Entry 8G7N (electron microscopy, 2.70 A resolution); this record covers chains A and G of the 28 polymer chains in the assembly.

[Chain A (and G)]
Protein: 60 kDa heat shock protein, mitochondrial
Source organism: Homo sapiens
Notes: EC 5.6.1.7; engineered mutation(s): V72I; chain G of this document is another copy of the same molecule, construct and numbering; everything in this record applies to it too
Reference sequence: P10809 (CH60_HUMAN); residues 1-547 here correspond to UniProt positions 27-573 (UniProt number = residue number + 26)
Amino-acid sequence (550 residues; each row starts with the number of its first residue; numbers below 1 keep their minus sign (Ser-2 is residue -2)):
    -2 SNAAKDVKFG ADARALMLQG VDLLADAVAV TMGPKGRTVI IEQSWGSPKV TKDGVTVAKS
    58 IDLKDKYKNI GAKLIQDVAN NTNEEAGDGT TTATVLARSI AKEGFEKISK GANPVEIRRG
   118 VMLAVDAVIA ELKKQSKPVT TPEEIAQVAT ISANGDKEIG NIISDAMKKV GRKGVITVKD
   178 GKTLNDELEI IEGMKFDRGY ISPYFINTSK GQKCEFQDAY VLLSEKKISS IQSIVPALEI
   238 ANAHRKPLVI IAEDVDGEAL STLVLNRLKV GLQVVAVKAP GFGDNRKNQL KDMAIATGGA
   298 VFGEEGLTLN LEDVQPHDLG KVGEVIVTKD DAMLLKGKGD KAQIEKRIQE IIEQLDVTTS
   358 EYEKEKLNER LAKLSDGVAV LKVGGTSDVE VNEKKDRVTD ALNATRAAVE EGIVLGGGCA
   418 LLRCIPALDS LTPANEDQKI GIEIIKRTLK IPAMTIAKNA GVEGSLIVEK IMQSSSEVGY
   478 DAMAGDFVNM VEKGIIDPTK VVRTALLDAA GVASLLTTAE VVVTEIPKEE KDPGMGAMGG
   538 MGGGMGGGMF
Unresolved in the structure: -2 to -1, 527-547
Construct notes: expression tag (-2 to 0); variant Ile72 (Val98 in P10809)
Curated features (UniProtKB/Swiss-Prot):
  - binding site (ATP): Lys49, Asp85 to Thr89, Gly414, Asp494
  - modified residue: Lys5 (N6-succinyllysine), Ser41 (Phosphoserine), Ser44 (Phosphoserine), Lys49 (N6-acetyllysine), Lys56 (N6-acetyllysine), Lys61 (N6-acetyllysine), Tyr64 (Phosphotyrosine), Lys65 (N6-acetyllysine), Lys99 (N6-acetyllysine), Lys104 (N6-acetyllysine), Lys107 (N6-acetyllysine), Lys130 (N6-acetyllysine), Lys165 (N6-acetyllysine), Lys176 (N6-acetyllysine), Lys179 (N6-acetyllysine), Lys192 (N6-acetyllysine), Lys210 (N6-acetyllysine), Lys223 (N6-acetyllysine), Lys224 (N6-acetyllysine), Lys243 (N6-acetyllysine) and 11 more in UniProt
  - cross-link: Lys525 (Glycyl lysine isopeptide (Lys-Gly) (interchain with G-Cter in SUMO2))
Metal / ion sites: K+: Thr28, Lys49, Thr88 (together with ATP); Mg2+: Asp85 (together with ATP)
Residues lining bound ligands: ATP (adenosine-5'-triphosphate): Thr28, Met29, Gly30, Pro31, Lys49, Asp50, Gly51, Asp85, Gly86, Thr87, Thr88, Thr89, Ile148, Asp397, Gly413, Gly414, Gly415, Ile453, Tyr477, Asp478, Ala479, Met480, Ile492, Asp494
From the paper describing this entry:
  - conformationally variable residues (domain motion): Phe279, Tyr359
  - mutagenesis - W42A, Y201A, F279A, Y359A: decreased catalytic activity on mtHsp10
  - mutagenesis - W42A, F279A, Y359A: decreased stability
  - mutagenesis - Y201A: unchanged stability

[How chain A and chain G interact]
Residue-residue contacts (55):
  Val27(A) - Val518(G)  hydrophobic
  Lys32(A) - Asn110(G)
  Arg34(A) - Arg11(G)
  Arg34(A) - Ile105(G)
  Arg34(A) - Ser106(G)  hydrogen bond (side chain-backbone)
  Arg34(A) - Ala109(G)  hydrogen bond (side chain-backbone)
  Arg34(A) - Pro111(G)
  Arg34(A) - Thr515(G)
  Arg34(A) - Glu517(G)  salt bridge
  Thr35(A) - Thr515(G)  hydrogen bond (side chain-backbone)
  Thr35(A) - Ala516(G)  hydrogen bond (side chain-backbone)
  Thr35(A) - Glu517(G)  hydrogen bond (backbone-backbone)
  Thr35(A) - Val518(G)
  Val36(A) - Val518(G)
  Ile37(A) - Met14(G)  hydrophobic
  Ile37(A) - Ile67(G)  hydrophobic
  Ile37(A) - Ala516(G)  hydrophobic
  Ile37(A) - Val518(G)  hydrogen bond (backbone-backbone)
  Ile37(A) - Val519(G)
  Ile37(A) - Val520(G)  hydrogen bond (backbone-backbone)
  Ile38(A) - Val520(G)
  Glu39(A) - Lys63(G)  salt bridge
  Glu39(A) - Val520(G)  hydrogen bond (backbone-backbone)
  Glu39(A) - Thr521(G)
  Glu39(A) - Glu522(G)  hydrogen bond (side chain-backbone)
  Ser44(A) - Asp74(G)  hydrogen bond
  Pro45(A) - Ile67(G)  hydrophobic
  Ser57(A) - Lys2(G)  hydrogen bond (backbone-side chain)
  Ser57(A) - Val520(G)
  Asp59(A) - Ala0(G)
  Asp59(A) - Ala1(G)
  Asp59(A) - Lys2(G)  hydrogen bond (backbone-backbone)
  Lys61(A) - Ala1(G)
  Asn151(A) - Arg116(G)
  Leu181(A) - Leu504(G)  hydrophobic
  Ser206(A) - Glu347(G)
  Ser206(A) - Glu350(G)
  Lys207(A) - Glu350(G)
  Gly208(A) - Val354(G)
  Gln209(A) - Glu347(G)
  Gln209(A) - Gln351(G)
  Gln209(A) - Val354(G)
  Leu265(A) - Leu304(G)  hydrophobic
  Lys266(A) - Leu304(G)
  Thr383(A) - Asn78(G)
  Thr383(A) - Leu504(G)
  Thr383(A) - Gly508(G)
  Ser384(A) - Asn78(G)
  Ser384(A) - Val509(G)
  Val386(A) - Leu512(G)  hydrophobic
  Glu387(A) - Arg115(G)  salt bridge
  Glu387(A) - Gly508(G)
  Glu387(A) - Leu512(G)
  Met480(A) - Asn110(G)
  Met480(A) - Glu113(G)
Interface residues without a listed pair, chain A (38 interface residues in all): Leu20, Asp23, Ala24, Pro31, Gly33, Val47, Ile58, Leu60, Tyr201, Val261, Leu262, Gly458
Interface residues without a listed pair, chain G (43 interface residues in all): Val4, Phe6, Lys70, Leu71, Lys107, Val112, Gly303, Asp505, Leu513

[Overview]
38 residues of chain A face 43 of chain G across their interface, with 12 hydrogen bonds and 3 salt bridges.
Polar pairs include Arg34(A)-Glu517(G), Glu39(A)-Lys63(G) and Glu387(A)-Arg115(G). Ligands of chain A: ATP.
From the paper: W42A, Y201A and F279A of chain A, among others, reduce catalytic activity on mtHsp10;
conformational variability at Phe279(A) and Tyr359(A).
Chain A and chain G are both 60 kDa heat shock protein, mitochondrial (Homo sapiens); the structure, ATP- and
mtHsp10-bound mtHsp60 V72I, was determined by electron microscopy, deposited together with 8G7J, 8G7K, 8G7L,
8G7M and 8G7O.
